PDB entry 1VKG | X-ray diffraction, 2.20 A resolution | chains A and B

[Chain A (and B)]
Name: Histone deacetylase 8
Source organism: Homo sapiens
Notes: chain B of this document is another copy of the same molecule, construct and numbering; everything in this record applies to it too
Reference sequence: Q9BY41 (HDAC8_HUMAN); residue numbers follow UniProt; this construct covers 1-377
Chain sequence (377 residues; numbered 1 to 377; the number before each row is that of its first residue):
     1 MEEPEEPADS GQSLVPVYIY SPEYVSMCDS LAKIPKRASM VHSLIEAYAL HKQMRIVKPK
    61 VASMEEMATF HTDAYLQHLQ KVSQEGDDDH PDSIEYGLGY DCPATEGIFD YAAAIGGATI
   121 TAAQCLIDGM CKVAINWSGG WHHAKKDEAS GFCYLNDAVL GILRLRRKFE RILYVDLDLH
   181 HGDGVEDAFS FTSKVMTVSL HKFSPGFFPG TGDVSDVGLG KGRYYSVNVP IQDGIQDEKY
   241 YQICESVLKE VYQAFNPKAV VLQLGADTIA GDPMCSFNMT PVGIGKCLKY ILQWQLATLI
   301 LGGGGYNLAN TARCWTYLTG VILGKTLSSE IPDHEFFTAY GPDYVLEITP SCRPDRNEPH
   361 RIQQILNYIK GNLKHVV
Disordered / not traced: 1-14, 89-103
Disulfide bonds: Cys-244/Cys-287
Bound ions: Na+: Leu-177, Asp-178, Leu-200, Tyr-240; Zn2+: Asp-178, His-180, Asp-267 (together with CRI)
Small-molecule neighbours:
  - CRI (5-(4-methyl-benzoylamino)-biphenyl-3,4'-dicarboxylic acid 3-dimethylamide-4'-hydroxyamide): Pro-273, Met-274, Tyr-306
  - CRI: His-142, His-143, Gly-151, Phe-152, Asp-178, Leu-179, His-180, Phe-208, Asp-267, Met-274, Gly-304, Tyr-306
UniProt features mapped onto this chain:
  - active site: His-143 (Proton acceptor)
  - binding site (substrate): Asp-101, Gly-151, Tyr-306
  - binding site (a divalent metal cation): Asp-178, His-180, Asp-267
  - modified residue: Ser-39 (Phosphoserine)

[Chain A / chain B interface]
Residue-residue contacts - 18 pairs, chain A then chain B:
  Ala-32(A) with Ala-32(B); Lys-33(B)
  Lys-33(A) with Lys-33(B)
  Lys-36(A) with Asp-87(B), salt bridge
  Asp-87(A) with Lys-36(B), salt bridge
  Ser-204(A) with Arg-353(B)
  Pro-205(A) with Ser-351(B); Cys-352(B); Arg-353(B)
  Gly-206(A) with Gly-271(B); Cys-275(B)
  Phe-207(A) with Cys-275(B), hydrogen bond (backbone-side chain)
  Cys-275(A) with Gly-206(B); Phe-207(B)
  Ser-351(A) with Pro-205(B)
  Cys-352(A) with Pro-205(B)
  Arg-353(A) with Pro-205(B)
  Arg-356(A) with Arg-356(B)
Other interface residues (no listed pair), chain A (14 interface residues in all): Gly-271
Other interface residues (no listed pair), chain B (15 interface residues in all): Lys-202, Ser-204

[In short]
14 residues of chain A face 15 of chain B across their interface; the contacts include 1 hydrogen bond and 2
salt bridges. Among the polar pairs are Lys-36(A)/Asp-87(B) and Phe-207(A)/Cys-275(B). Chain A binds CRI and
compound CRI.
Chain A and chain B are both Histone deacetylase 8 (Homo sapiens); the structure, Crystal Structure of Human
HDAC8 complexed with CRA-19156, was determined by X-ray diffraction together with 1T64, 1T67 and 1T69 from the
same study.
